Entry 8B7U (X-ray diffraction, 2.80 A resolution); this record covers chains M and N of the 6 polymer chains in the assembly.

[Chain M (and N)]
Name: Chalcone isomerase
Source organism: Eubacterium ramulus
Notes: EC 5.5.1.6; chain N of this document is another copy of the same molecule, construct and numbering; everything in this record applies to it too
Reference sequence: V9P0A9 (V9P0A9_EUBRA); residues 0-282 here correspond to UniProt positions 1-283 (UniProt number = residue number + 1)
Amino-acid sequence (283 residues; each row starts with the number of its first residue; numbering starts at 0):
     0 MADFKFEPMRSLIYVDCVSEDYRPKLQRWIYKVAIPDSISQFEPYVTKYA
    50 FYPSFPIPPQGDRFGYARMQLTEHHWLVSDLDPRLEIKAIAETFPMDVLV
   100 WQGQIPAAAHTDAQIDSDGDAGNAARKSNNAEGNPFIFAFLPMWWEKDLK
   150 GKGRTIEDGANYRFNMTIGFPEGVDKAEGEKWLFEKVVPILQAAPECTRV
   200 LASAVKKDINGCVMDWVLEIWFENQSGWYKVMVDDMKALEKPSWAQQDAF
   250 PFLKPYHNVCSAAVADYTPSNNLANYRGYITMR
Not modelled in the structure: 0, 108-129 (chain N: 0, 107-129)
Differences from the reference sequence: engineered mutation Ala33 (His34 in V9P0A9)
Ligand contacts:
  - (2R,3R)-trans-dihydroquercetin (DQH; (2R,3R)-2-(3,4-dihydroxyphenyl)-3,5,7-trihydroxy-2,3-dihydro-4H-chromen-4-one), molecule 1: Ile12, Val14, Trp28, Ile29, Ala33, Ser37, Gln40, Phe41, Tyr48, Phe50, Gln69, Thr71, His73, Trp75, Asp79, Phe93, Val97, Gln101, Phe135, Phe137
  - (2R,3R)-trans-dihydroquercetin (DQH), molecule 2: Trp28, Ala33, Asp36, Ser37, Gln40, Asp79, Lys87, Glu91, Phe93, Phe135, Phe137
Reported in the primary citation:
  - mutagenesis - H33A: abolished catalytic activity (citing earlier work)
  - binding site for (2R,3R)-trans-dihydroquercetin: His73, Asp79, Gln101

[Chain M / chain N interface]
Contacting residue pairs - 84 pairs, chain M then chain N:
  Arg9(M) - Met281(N)
  Arg9(M) - Arg282(N)  hydrogen bond (side chain-backbone)
  Glu19(M) - Pro55(N)
  Glu19(M) - Gln224(N)
  Asp20(M) - Asn223(N)
  Asp20(M) - Gln224(N)
  Asp20(M) - Ser225(N)  hydrogen bond
  Arg22(M) - Phe54(N)
  Arg22(M) - Pro55(N)
  Pro23(M) - Ala159(N)
  Pro23(M) - Glu222(N)
  Lys24(M) - Glu222(N)  salt bridge
  Gln26(M) - Phe54(N)
  Gln26(M) - Ala264(N)
  Arg27(M) - Ile155(N)  hydrogen bond (side chain-backbone)
  Arg27(M) - Glu156(N)
  Arg27(M) - Gly158(N)
  Arg27(M) - Ala159(N)
  Tyr30(M) - Tyr266(N)  hydrophobic
  Tyr51(M) - Met281(N)  hydrophobic
  Phe54(M) - Arg22(N)
  Phe54(M) - Gln26(N)
  Pro55(M) - Glu19(N)
  Pro55(M) - Arg22(N)
  His74(M) - Arg282(N)  hydrogen bond
  Met142(M) - Arg282(N)  hydrogen bond (backbone-side chain)
  Trp143(M) - Arg282(N)
  Trp144(M) - Arg282(N)  hydrogen bond (side chain-backbone)
  Ile155(M) - Arg27(N)  hydrogen bond (backbone-side chain)
  Ile155(M) - Thr280(N)
  Glu156(M) - Arg27(N)
  Glu156(M) - Lys31(N)  salt bridge
  Gly158(M) - Arg27(N)  hydrogen bond (backbone-side chain)
  Ala159(M) - Pro23(N)
  Ala159(M) - Arg27(N)
  Arg162(M) - Met281(N)  hydrogen bond (side chain-backbone)
  Arg162(M) - Arg282(N)  hydrogen bond (side chain-backbone)
  Glu218(M) - Met281(N)
  Glu218(M) - Arg282(N)
  Glu222(M) - Pro23(N)
  Glu222(M) - Lys24(N)  salt bridge
  Asn223(M) - Asp20(N)
  Gln224(M) - Glu19(N)
  Gln224(M) - Asp20(N)
  Ser225(M) - Asp20(N)  hydrogen bond
  Val263(M) - Met281(N)  hydrophobic
  Ala264(M) - Gln26(N)
  Asp265(M) - Tyr278(N)
  Asp265(M) - Ile279(N)
  Asp265(M) - Thr280(N)
  Asp265(M) - Met281(N)  hydrogen bond (backbone-backbone)
  Tyr266(M) - Tyr30(N)  hydrophobic
  Tyr266(M) - Tyr275(N)
  Tyr266(M) - Gly277(N)
  Tyr266(M) - Tyr278(N)  hydrophobic
  Tyr266(M) - Ile279(N)
  Pro268(M) - Pro268(N)  hydrophobic
  Pro268(M) - Ser269(N)
  Ser269(M) - Pro268(N)
  Ala273(M) - Arg276(N)  hydrogen bond (backbone-side chain)
  Asn274(M) - Asn274(N)
  Asn274(M) - Arg276(N)
  Tyr275(M) - Tyr266(N)
  Arg276(M) - Ala273(N)  hydrogen bond (side chain-backbone)
  Arg276(M) - Asn274(N)
  Gly277(M) - Tyr266(N)
  Tyr278(M) - Tyr266(N)  hydrophobic
  Ile279(M) - Asp265(N)
  Ile279(M) - Tyr266(N)
  Thr280(M) - Ile155(N)
  Thr280(M) - Asp265(N)
  Met281(M) - Arg9(N)
  Met281(M) - Tyr51(N)  hydrophobic
  Met281(M) - Arg162(N)  hydrogen bond (backbone-side chain)
  Met281(M) - Glu218(N)
  Met281(M) - Val263(N)  hydrophobic
  Met281(M) - Asp265(N)  hydrogen bond (backbone-backbone)
  Arg282(M) - Arg9(N)  hydrogen bond (backbone-side chain)
  Arg282(M) - His74(N)  hydrogen bond
  Arg282(M) - Met142(N)  hydrogen bond (side chain-backbone)
  Arg282(M) - Trp143(N)
  Arg282(M) - Trp144(N)  hydrogen bond (backbone-side chain)
  Arg282(M) - Arg162(N)  hydrogen bond (backbone-side chain)
  Arg282(M) - Glu218(N)
Other interface residues (no listed pair), chain M (45 interface residues in all): Lys31, Glu72, Tyr161
Other interface residues (no listed pair), chain N (45 interface residues in all): Glu72, Tyr161

[Overview]
Chain M and chain N each contribute 45 residues to their interface; the contacts include 21 hydrogen bonds and
3 salt bridges. Polar pairs include Lys24(M)-Glu222(N), Glu156(M)-Lys31(N) and Arg9(M)-Arg282(N). Ligands of
chain M: (2R,3R)-trans-dihydroquercetin. The paper reports a binding site for (2R,3R)-trans-dihydroquercetin
at His73(M), Asp79(M) and Gln101(M); H33A of chain M abolishes catalytic activity.
Both chains are Chalcone isomerase (Eubacterium ramulus). Entry 8B7U (Bacterial chalcone isomerase H33A with
taxifolin) was determined by X-ray diffraction together with 8B7R, 8B7Z and 4D4F from the same study.
